8VOB - chains I and D of the 10 polymer chains in the assembly; structure by electron microscopy, 3.10 A resolution.

Chain I:
Protein: Histone H3.2
Organism: Homo sapiens
Reference sequence: Q71DI3 (H32_HUMAN); residues 0-135 here correspond to UniProt positions 1-136 (UniProt number = residue number + 1)
Chain sequence (136 residues; numbered 0 to 135; the number before each row is that of its first residue; numbering starts at 0):
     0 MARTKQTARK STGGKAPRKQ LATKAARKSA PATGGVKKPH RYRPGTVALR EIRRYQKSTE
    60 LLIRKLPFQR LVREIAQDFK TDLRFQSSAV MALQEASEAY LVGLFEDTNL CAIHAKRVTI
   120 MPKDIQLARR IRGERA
Not modelled in the structure: 0-34
Modified / non-standard residues: Lys36 (N-trimethyllysine; M3L)
UniProt features mapped onto this chain:
  - modified residue: Arg2 (Asymmetric dimethylarginine), Thr3 (Phosphothreonine), Lys4 (Allysine), Gln5 (5-glutamyl dopamine), Thr6 (Phosphothreonine), Arg8 (Citrulline), Lys9 (N6,N6,N6-trimethyllysine), Ser10 (ADP-ribosylserine), Thr11 (Phosphothreonine), Lys14 (N6-(2-hydroxyisobutyryl)lysine), Arg17 (Asymmetric dimethylarginine), Lys18 (N6-(2-hydroxyisobutyryl)lysine), Lys23 (N6-(2-hydroxyisobutyryl)lysine), Arg26 (Citrulline), Lys27 (N6,N6,N6-trimethyllysine), Ser28 (ADP-ribosylserine), Lys36 (N6,N6,N6-trimethyllysine), Lys37 (N6-methyllysine), Tyr41 (Phosphotyrosine), Lys56 (N6,N6,N6-trimethyllysine) and 8 more in UniProt
  - lipidation: Lys18 (N6-decanoyllysine), Cys110 (S-palmitoyl cysteine)

Chain D:
Molecule: 157-nt DNA strand
Sequence (157 nucleotides; each row starts with the number of its first residue):
   158 GCTGCCGGCG GCTGGAGAAT CCCGGTGCCG AGGCCGCTCA ATTGGTCGTA GACAGCTCTA
   218 GCACCGCTTA AACGCACGTA CGCGCTGTCC CCCGCGTTTA AACCGCCAAG GGGATTACTC
   278 CCTAGTCTCC AGGCACGTCT CAGATATATA CATCCTG

Chain I / chain D interface:
Residue-residue contacts (25; chain I residue first):
  Lys36(I) with DG172(D), sugar contact; DA173(D), sugar contact
  His39(I) with DG174(D), salt bridge to the phosphate
  Arg40(I) with DC250(D), hydrogen bond to the phosphate; DG251(D), hydrogen bond to the sugar
  Tyr41(I) with DA175(D), sugar contact; DG251(D), hydrogen bond to the phosphate
  Pro43(I) with DC250(D), phosphate contact
  Gly44(I) with DC250(D), hydrogen bond to the phosphate
  Val46(I) with DC250(D), phosphate contact; DG251(D), phosphate contact
  Ala47(I) with DC250(D), hydrogen bond to the phosphate
  Arg49(I) with DA175(D), hydrogen bond to the phosphate; DA176(D), salt bridge to the phosphate
  Arg53(I) with DA176(D), salt bridge to the phosphate
  Lys56(I) with DT177(D), salt bridge to the phosphate
  Arg63(I) with DA258(D), sugar contact; DA259(D), phosphate contact
  Lys64(I) with DA259(D), hydrogen bond to the phosphate
  Leu65(I) with DA258(D), phosphate contact; DA259(D), hydrogen bond to the phosphate
  Pro66(I) with DA258(D), phosphate contact
  Arg69(I) with DA258(D), salt bridge to the phosphate
  Arg83(I) with DG267(D), hydrogen bond to the phosphate; DG268(D), sugar contact
Interface residues without a listed pair, chain I (19 interface residues in all): Arg42, Lys115
Interface residues without a listed pair, chain D (13 interface residues in all): DC240

Overview:
The interface between chain I and chain D involves 19 residues on one side and 13 on the other; the contacts
include 9 hydrogen bonds and 5 salt bridges. Among the polar pairs are Arg40(I)-DG251(D), Arg40(I)-DC250(D)
and Tyr41(I)-DG251(D).
Chain I is Histone H3.2 (Homo sapiens) and chain D is a 157-nt DNA strand; the structure, H3K36me3-modified
nucleosome bound to PRC2_AJ1-450, was determined by electron microscopy together with 8VMI, 8VMJ, 8VML, 8VMN,
8VNV, 8VNZ and 8VO0 from the same study.
